Entry 2D52 (X-ray diffraction, 1.60 A resolution); this record covers chains A and B.

== Chain A (and B) ==
Molecule: pentaketide chromone synthase
Organism: Aloe arborescens
Notes: chain B of this document is another copy of the same molecule, construct and numbering; everything in this record applies to it too
UniProtKB: Q58VP7 (Q58VP7_ALOAR); residues 4-406 here correspond to UniProt positions 1-403 (UniProt number = residue number - 3)
Amino-acid sequence (406 residues; row label = number of the first residue in the row):
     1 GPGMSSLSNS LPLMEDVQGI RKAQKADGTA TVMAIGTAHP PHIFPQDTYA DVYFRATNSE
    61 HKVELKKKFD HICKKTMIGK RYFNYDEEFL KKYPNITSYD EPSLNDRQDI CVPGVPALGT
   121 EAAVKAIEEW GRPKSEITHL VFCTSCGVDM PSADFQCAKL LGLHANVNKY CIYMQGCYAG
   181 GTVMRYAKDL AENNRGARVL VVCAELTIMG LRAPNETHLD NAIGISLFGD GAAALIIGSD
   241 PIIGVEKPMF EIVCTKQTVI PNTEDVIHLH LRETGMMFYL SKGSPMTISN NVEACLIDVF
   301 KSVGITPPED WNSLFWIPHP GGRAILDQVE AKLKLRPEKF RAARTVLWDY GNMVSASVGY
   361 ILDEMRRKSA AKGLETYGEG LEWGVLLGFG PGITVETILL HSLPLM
Disordered / not traced: 406 (chain B: 1-10, 406)
Modified residues: Cys177 (3-sulfinoalanine; CSD)
Differences from the reference sequence: cloning artifact (1-3); modified residue (177); engineered mutation Gly210 (Met207 in Q58VP7)
Residues lining bound ligands: coenzyme A (COA): Lys68, His71, Ile72, Lys75, Thr76, Cys177, Leu219, Asp220, Ile223, Leu227, Phe228, Ile267, Phe278, Leu280, Ser281, Lys282, Ser284, Pro285, Gly321, Gly322, Arg323, Ala324, Ile325
Curated features (UniProtKB/Swiss-Prot):
  - active site: Cys177
  - binding site (CoA): His71, Leu280, Ser284, Gly321 to Ala324
  - modified residue: Cys177 (Cysteine sulfinic acid (-SO2H))
From the paper describing this entry:
  - mutagenesis - M210G: decreased catalytic activity
  - post-translational modification sites: Cys177

== Chain A / chain B interface ==
Contacting residue pairs - 153 pairs, chain A then chain B:
  Leu11(A) - Ser302(B)
  Leu11(A) - Val303(B)
  Leu11(A) - Gly304(B)
  Glu15(A) - Trp383(B)  hydrogen bond
  Val17(A) - Thr29(B)
  Val17(A) - Glu251(B)
  Val17(A) - Trp383(B)  hydrophobic
  Val17(A) - His401(B)
  Gln18(A) - Asp27(B)  hydrogen bond (side chain-backbone)
  Gln18(A) - Gly28(B)
  Ile20(A) - Val253(B)  hydrophobic
  Ile20(A) - Val303(B)  hydrophobic
  Ile20(A) - Ile305(B)  hydrophobic
  Arg21(A) - Asp27(B)
  Arg21(A) - Gly28(B)
  Arg21(A) - Thr29(B)
  Arg21(A) - Lys188(B)
  Arg21(A) - Glu192(B)  salt bridge
  Gln24(A) - Lys188(B)  hydrogen bond
  Gln24(A) - Val253(B)  hydrogen bond (side chain-backbone)
  Gln24(A) - Val303(B)
  Lys25(A) - Ala26(B)  hydrogen bond (side chain-backbone)
  Lys25(A) - Asp27(B)  hydrogen bond (side chain-backbone)
  Ala26(A) - Lys25(B)  hydrogen bond (backbone-side chain)
  Asp27(A) - Gln18(B)  hydrogen bond (backbone-side chain)
  Asp27(A) - Arg21(B)
  Asp27(A) - Lys25(B)  hydrogen bond (backbone-side chain)
  Gly28(A) - Gln18(B)
  Gly28(A) - Arg21(B)
  Thr29(A) - Val17(B)
  Thr29(A) - Arg21(B)
  Pro102(A) - Glu273(B)
  Ser103(A) - Glu273(B)
  Leu104(A) - Leu104(B)  hydrophobic
  Leu104(A) - Arg272(B)
  Leu104(A) - Glu273(B)  hydrogen bond (backbone-side chain)
  Asn105(A) - Arg272(B)
  Asn105(A) - Glu273(B)  hydrogen bond (side chain-backbone)
  Gln108(A) - Leu271(B)  hydrogen bond (side chain-backbone)
  Gln108(A) - Arg272(B)
  Asp109(A) - Arg272(B)  salt bridge
  Ser145(A) - Met150(B)
  Val148(A) - Met174(B)  hydrophobic
  Val148(A) - Leu271(B)  hydrophobic
  Asp149(A) - Met174(B)
  Asp149(A) - Leu269(B)
  Asp149(A) - His270(B)  salt bridge
  Met150(A) - Ser145(B)
  Met150(A) - Met174(B)
  Met150(A) - Gly176(B)
  Met150(A) - His268(B)
  Met150(A) - Leu269(B)  hydrogen bond (backbone-backbone)
  Met150(A) - Met276(B)  hydrophobic
  Pro151(A) - Pro391(B)
  Ser152(A) - Gln175(B)  hydrogen bond
  Phe155(A) - Val259(B)  hydrophobic
  Phe155(A) - Glu264(B)
  Phe155(A) - Gly392(B)
  Gln156(A) - Glu264(B)  hydrogen bond
  Lys159(A) - Glu264(B)  salt bridge
  Ala165(A) - Gln257(B)
  Ala165(A) - Thr258(B)
  Ala165(A) - Val259(B)  hydrogen bond (backbone-backbone)
  Asn166(A) - Gln257(B)
  Asn166(A) - Thr258(B)  hydrogen bond
  Asn166(A) - Asp298(B)  hydrogen bond
  Val167(A) - Gln257(B)
  Asn168(A) - Arg185(B)
  Asn168(A) - Thr255(B)  hydrogen bond (side chain-backbone)
  Asn168(A) - Lys256(B)
  Asn168(A) - Gln257(B)  hydrogen bond (side chain-backbone)
  Lys169(A) - Arg185(B)  hydrogen bond (backbone-side chain)
  Lys169(A) - Gln257(B)  hydrogen bond
  Lys169(A) - Val259(B)
  Tyr170(A) - Arg185(B)  hydrogen bond
  Tyr170(A) - Tyr186(B)  hydrophobic
  Tyr170(A) - Asp189(B)
  Cys171(A) - Gln175(B)
  Cys171(A) - Tyr186(B)
  Tyr173(A) - Tyr173(B)
  Met174(A) - Val148(B)  hydrophobic
  Met174(A) - Asp149(B)
  Met174(A) - Met150(B)
  Gln175(A) - Ser152(B)  hydrogen bond
  Gln175(A) - Cys171(B)
  Gly176(A) - Met150(B)
  Tyr178(A) - Ser152(B)
  Arg185(A) - Asn168(B)
  Arg185(A) - Lys169(B)  hydrogen bond (side chain-backbone)
  Arg185(A) - Tyr170(B)  hydrogen bond
  Tyr186(A) - Tyr170(B)  hydrophobic
  Tyr186(A) - Cys171(B)
  Tyr186(A) - Tyr186(B)  hydrophobic
  Lys188(A) - Arg21(B)
  Lys188(A) - Gln24(B)  hydrogen bond
  Asp189(A) - Tyr170(B)
  Asp189(A) - Leu190(B)
  Asp189(A) - Asn193(B)  hydrogen bond
  Asp189(A) - Asn194(B)  hydrogen bond
  Leu190(A) - Asp189(B)
  Glu192(A) - Arg21(B)  salt bridge
  Glu192(A) - Asn193(B)  hydrogen bond
  Asn193(A) - Lys188(B)
  Asn193(A) - Asp189(B)  hydrogen bond
  Asn193(A) - Glu192(B)  hydrogen bond
  Asn193(A) - Asn193(B)
  Asn194(A) - Asp189(B)  hydrogen bond
  Glu251(A) - Val17(B)
  Val253(A) - Ile20(B)  hydrophobic
  Val253(A) - Gln24(B)  hydrogen bond (backbone-side chain)
  Thr255(A) - Asn168(B)  hydrogen bond (backbone-side chain)
  Lys256(A) - Asn166(B)
  Lys256(A) - Asn168(B)
  Gln257(A) - Ala165(B)
  Gln257(A) - Asn166(B)
  Gln257(A) - Val167(B)
  Gln257(A) - Asn168(B)  hydrogen bond (backbone-side chain)
  Gln257(A) - Lys169(B)  hydrogen bond
  Thr258(A) - Ala165(B)
  Thr258(A) - Asn166(B)
  Val259(A) - Phe155(B)  hydrophobic
  Val259(A) - Ala165(B)  hydrogen bond (backbone-backbone)
  Val259(A) - Lys169(B)
  Glu264(A) - Phe155(B)
  Glu264(A) - Gln156(B)  hydrogen bond
  Glu264(A) - Lys159(B)  salt bridge
  His268(A) - Met150(B)
  Leu269(A) - Asp149(B)
  Leu269(A) - Met150(B)  hydrogen bond (backbone-backbone)
  His270(A) - Asp149(B)  salt bridge
  Leu271(A) - Gln108(B)  hydrogen bond (backbone-side chain)
  Leu271(A) - Val148(B)  hydrophobic
  Arg272(A) - Leu104(B)
  Arg272(A) - Asn105(B)
  Arg272(A) - Gln108(B)
  Arg272(A) - Asp109(B)  salt bridge
  Glu273(A) - Pro102(B)
  Glu273(A) - Ser103(B)
  Glu273(A) - Leu104(B)  hydrogen bond (side chain-backbone)
  Glu273(A) - Asn105(B)  hydrogen bond (backbone-side chain)
  Glu273(A) - Glu273(B)
  Met276(A) - Met150(B)  hydrophobic
  Asp298(A) - Asn166(B)  hydrogen bond
  Phe300(A) - Leu11(B)  hydrophobic
  Val303(A) - Ile20(B)  hydrophobic
  Val303(A) - Gln24(B)
  Ile305(A) - Pro12(B)
  Trp383(A) - Leu11(B)
  Trp383(A) - Pro12(B)  hydrogen bond (side chain-backbone)
  Pro391(A) - Pro151(B)
  Gly392(A) - Phe155(B)
  His401(A) - Val17(B)
  Pro404(A) - Met14(B)
Interface residues without a listed pair, chain A (78 interface residues in all): Asp154, Cys254, Ile267, Pro308, Ser313, Leu314, Leu403
Interface residues without a listed pair, chain B (76 interface residues in all): His139, Asp154, Tyr178, Cys254, Ile267

== In short ==
78 residues of chain A face 76 of chain B across their interface, with 45 hydrogen bonds and 8 salt bridges.
Polar contacts include Arg21(A)-Glu192(B), Asp109(A)-Arg272(B) and Asp149(A)-His270(B). Bound to chain A:
coenzyme A. From the paper: M210G of chain A reduces catalytic activity; a modification site at Cys177(A).
Chain A and chain B are both pentaketide chromone synthase (Aloe arborescens); the structure, Pentaketide
chromone synthase (M207G mutant complexed with Coa), was determined by X-ray diffraction together with 2D51
and 2D3M from the same study.
